Entry 4BMN (X-ray diffraction, 1.50 A resolution); this record covers chains B and C of the 4 polymer chains in the assembly.

# Chain B (and C)
Molecule: Alclohol dehydrogenase/short-chain dehydrogenase
Organism: Ralstonia sp
Notes: EC 1.1.1.1; chain C of this document is another copy of the same molecule, construct and numbering; everything in this record applies to it too
UniProt: C0IR58 (C0IR58_9RALS); residue numbers follow UniProt; this construct covers 1-249
Amino-acid sequence (253 residues; numbered -3 to 249; the number before each row is that of its first residue; numbers below 1 keep their minus sign (Gln-3 is residue -3)):
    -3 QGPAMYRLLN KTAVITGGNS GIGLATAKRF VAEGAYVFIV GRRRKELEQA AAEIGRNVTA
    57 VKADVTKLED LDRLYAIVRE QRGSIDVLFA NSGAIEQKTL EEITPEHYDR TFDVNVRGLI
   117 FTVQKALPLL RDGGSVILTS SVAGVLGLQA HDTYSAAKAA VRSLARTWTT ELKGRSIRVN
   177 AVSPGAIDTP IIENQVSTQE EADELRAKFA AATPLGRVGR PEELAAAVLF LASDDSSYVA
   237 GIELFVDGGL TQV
Not modelled in the structure: 185-206 (chain C: -3, 185-199)
Differences from the reference sequence: expression tag (-3 to 0)
Ligand contacts: tris(hydroxyethyl)aminomethane (TAM): Asp230, Asp231, Ser233
What the authors report for this chain:
  - self-association interface (contacts with another copy of this molecule); pairs are residue here / residue on that copy: Asp105-Arg113 (salt bridge), Asp148-Trp164, Phe226-Phe226 (pi stacking)
  - catalytic residues: Tyr150 (proposed by the authors, not directly observed)
  - catalytic residues: Ser137 (citing earlier work)
  - specificity-determining residues: Gln191 (from molecular simulation)

# Chain B / chain C interface
Pairs across the interface (74; chain B residue first):
  Pro-1(B) with Arg25(C); Ala28(C); Glu29(C)
  Met1(B) with Pro-1(C); Met1(C)
  Tyr2(B) with Pro-1(C)
  Arg3(B) with Arg3(C); Asp231(C), salt bridge
  Arg25(B) with Asp231(C), salt bridge
  Ala28(B) with Gly-2(C); Pro-1(C)
  Glu29(B) with Pro-1(C)
  Arg158(B) with Gln248(C), hydrogen bond
  Arg162(B) with Gln248(C), hydrogen bond (side chain-backbone); Val249(C)
  Thr165(B) with Pro210(C); Val249(C)
  Thr166(B) with Val249(C)
  Lys169(B) with Pro210(C)
  Ala182(B) with Tyr234(C), hydrogen bond (backbone-side chain)
  Thr209(B) with Tyr234(C)
  Pro210(B) with Thr165(C); Lys169(C)
  Leu211(B) with Ser233(C); Tyr234(C), hydrophobic
  Arg213(B) with Ser233(C); Tyr234(C), hydrogen bond (backbone-side chain)
  Val214(B) with Tyr234(C)
  Gly215(B) with Tyr234(C), hydrogen bond (backbone-side chain)
  Glu219(B) with Ser233(C), hydrogen bond; Tyr234(C)
  Ala222(B) with Asp231(C)
  Ala223(B) with Asp231(C)
  Phe226(B) with Phe226(C), hydrophobic
  Asp231(B) with Arg3(C), salt bridge; Arg25(C), salt bridge; Ala222(C); Ala223(C)
  Ser233(B) with Leu211(C); Arg213(C); Glu219(C), hydrogen bond
  Tyr234(B) with Ala182(C); Thr209(C); Arg213(C), hydrogen bond (side chain-backbone); Val214(C); Gly215(C), hydrogen bond (side chain-backbone); Glu219(C); Val242(C); Asp243(C), hydrogen bond (backbone-backbone); Gly244(C), hydrogen bond (backbone-backbone)
  Val235(B) with Phe241(C)
  Ala236(B) with Gly244(C); Gly245(C); Gln248(C)
  Gly237(B) with Gln248(C)
  Ile238(B) with Leu240(C), hydrophobic; Phe241(C); Gln248(C)
  Leu240(B) with Ile238(C), hydrophobic
  Phe241(B) with Val235(C); Ile238(C)
  Val242(B) with Tyr234(C)
  Asp243(B) with Tyr234(C), hydrogen bond (backbone-backbone)
  Gly244(B) with Tyr234(C), hydrogen bond (backbone-backbone); Ala236(C)
  Gly245(B) with Ala236(C)
  Gln248(B) with Arg158(C), hydrogen bond; Arg162(C), hydrogen bond (backbone-side chain); Ala236(C); Gly237(C); Ile238(C)
  Val249(B) with Arg162(C); Thr165(C); Thr166(C)
Also at the interface, not in a pair above, chain B (42 interface residues in all): Arg174, Ile183, Arg216, Glu239
Also at the interface, not in a pair above, chain C (44 interface residues in all): Ala0, Arg174, Ile183, Arg216, Leu225, Glu239

# In short
Chain B and chain C form an interface of 42 and 44 residues respectively, with 15 hydrogen bonds and 4 salt
bridges. Among the polar pairs are Arg3(B)-Asp231(C), Arg25(B)-Asp231(C) and Arg158(B)-Gln248(C). Ligands of
chain B: tris(hydroxyethyl)aminomethane. From the paper: catalytic residues Tyr150(B) and Ser137(B); the
specificity determinant Gln191(B).
Both chains are Alclohol dehydrogenase/short-chain dehydrogenase (Ralstonia sp). Entry 4BMN (apo structure of
short-chain alcohol dehydrogenase from Ralstonia sp. DSM 6428) was determined by X-ray diffraction together
with 4BMS and 4BMV from the same study.
